PDB entry 6NK5 | electron microscopy, 4.16 A resolution (low resolution: residue-level contacts below are approximate; hydrogen-bond / salt-bridge calls are withheld) | chains E and G of the 12 polymer chains in the assembly

[Chain E (and G)]
Name: E2 glycoprotein
Source organism: Chikungunya virus (strain 37997)
Notes: chain G of this document is another copy of the same molecule, construct and numbering; everything in this record applies to it too
Reference sequence: Q5XXP3 (POLS_CHIK3); residues 5-423 here correspond to UniProt positions 330-748 (UniProt number = residue number + 325)
Amino-acid sequence (419 residues; each row starts with the number of its first residue):
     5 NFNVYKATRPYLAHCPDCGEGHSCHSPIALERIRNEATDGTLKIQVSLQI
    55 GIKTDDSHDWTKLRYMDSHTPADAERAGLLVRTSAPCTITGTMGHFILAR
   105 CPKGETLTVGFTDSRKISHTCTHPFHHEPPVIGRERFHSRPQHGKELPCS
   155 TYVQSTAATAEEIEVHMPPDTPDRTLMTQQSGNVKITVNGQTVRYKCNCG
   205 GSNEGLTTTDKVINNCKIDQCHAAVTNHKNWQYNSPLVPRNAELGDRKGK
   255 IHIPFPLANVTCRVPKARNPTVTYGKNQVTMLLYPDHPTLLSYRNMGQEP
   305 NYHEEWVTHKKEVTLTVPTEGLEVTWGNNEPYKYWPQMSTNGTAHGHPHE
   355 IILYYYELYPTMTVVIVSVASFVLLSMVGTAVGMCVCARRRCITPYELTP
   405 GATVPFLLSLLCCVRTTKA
Cystine bridges: C19-C125, C91-C105, C153-C266, C201-C225, C203-C220, C396-C417
Covalent attachments: N-acetylglucosamine (NAG) linked to N263

[Chain E / chain G interface]
Residue-residue contacts (16):
  P20(E) - R144(G)
  P20(E) - Q146(G)
  E24(E) - R104(G)
  G25(E) - R104(G)
  G25(E) - R144(G)
  H26(E) - R144(G)
  S27(E) - R144(G)
  R86(E) - P90(G)
  E109(E) - F141(G)
  E109(E) - H142(G)
  P128(E) - H142(G)
  P128(E) - S143(G)
  F129(E) - H142(G)
  H130(E) - H142(G)
  H130(E) - D290(G)
  H130(E) - H291(G)
Other interface residues (no listed pair), chain E (14 interface residues in all): H18, S88, T110, H127
Other interface residues (no listed pair), chain G (11 interface residues in all): A89, P145

[Overview]
14 residues of chain E and 11 residues of chain G are in contact.
Chain E and chain G are both E2 glycoprotein (Chikungunya virus (strain 37997)); the structure, Electron
Cryo-Microscopy Of Chikungunya VLP, was determined by electron microscopy, deposited together with 6NK3, 6NK6
and 6NK7.
